Entry 1Z15 (X-ray diffraction, 1.70 A resolution); this record covers chain A.

Chain A:
Name: Leu/Ile/Val-binding protein
From: Escherichia coli
Notes: fragment: matured protein (residues 24-367)
Reference sequence: P02917 (LIVJ_ECOLI); residues 1-344 here correspond to UniProt positions 24-367 (UniProt number = residue number + 23)
Sequence (344 residues; each row starts with the number of its first residue):
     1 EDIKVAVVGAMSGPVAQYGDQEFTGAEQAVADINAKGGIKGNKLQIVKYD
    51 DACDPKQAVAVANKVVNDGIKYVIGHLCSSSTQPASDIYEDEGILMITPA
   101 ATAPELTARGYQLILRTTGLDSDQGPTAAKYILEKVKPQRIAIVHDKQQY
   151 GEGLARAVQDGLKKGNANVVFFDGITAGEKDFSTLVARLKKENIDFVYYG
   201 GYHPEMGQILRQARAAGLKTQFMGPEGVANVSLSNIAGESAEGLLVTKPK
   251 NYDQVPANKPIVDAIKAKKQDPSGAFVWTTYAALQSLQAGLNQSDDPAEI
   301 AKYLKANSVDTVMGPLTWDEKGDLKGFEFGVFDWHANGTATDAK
Disulfide bonds: Cys53-Cys78

Overview:
Chain A is Leu/Ile/Val-binding protein (Escherichia coli); the structure, Crystal structure analysis of
periplasmic Leu/Ile/Val-binding protein in superopen form, was determined by X-ray diffraction together with
1Z16, 1Z17 and 1Z18 from the same study.
